PDB entry 7EVN | electron microscopy, 2.60 A resolution | chains B and C of the 5 polymer chains in the assembly

# Chain B
Name: Splicing factor 3B subunit 5
Source organism: Homo sapiens
UniProt: Q9BWJ5 (SF3B5_HUMAN); residue numbers follow UniProt; this construct covers 1-86
Amino-acid sequence (86 residues; row label = number of the first residue in the row):
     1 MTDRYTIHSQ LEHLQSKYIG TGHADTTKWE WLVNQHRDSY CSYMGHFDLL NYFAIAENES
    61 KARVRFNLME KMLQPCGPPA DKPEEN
Not modelled in the structure: 1-3, 82-86
UniProt features mapped onto this chain:
  - site (Interaction with RNA): Tyr5, Gly20
  - modified residue: Thr2 (N-acetylthreonine), Ser9 (Phosphoserine), Lys17 (N6-acetyllysine)

# Chain C
Name: Splicing factor 3B subunit 1
Source organism: Homo sapiens
UniProt: O75533 (SF3B1_HUMAN); residues 452-1304 here = UniProt positions 452-1304
Amino-acid sequence (872 residues; each row starts with the number of its first residue):
   433 MASDYKDDDD KASDEVDAGT MKSVNDQPSG NLPFLKPDDI QYFDKLLVDV DESTLSPEEQ
   493 KERKIMKLLL KIKNGTPPMR KAALRQITDK AREFGAGPLF NQILPLLMSP TLEDQERHLL
   553 VKVIDRILYK LDDLVRPYVH KILVVIEPLL IDEDYYARVE GREIISNLAK AAGLATMIST
   613 MRPDIDNMDE YVRNTTARAF AVVASALGIP SLLPFLKAVC KSKKSWQARH TGIKIVQQIA
   673 ILMGCAILPH LRSLVEIIEH GLVDEQQKVR TISALAIAAL AEAATPYGIE SFDSVLKPLW
   733 KGIRQHRGKG LAAFLKAIGY LIPLMDAEYA NYYTREVMLI LIREFQSPDE EMKKIVLKVV
   793 KQCCGTDGVE ANYIKTEILP PFFKHFWQHR MALDRRNYRQ LVDTTVELAN KVGAAEIISR
   853 IVDDLKDEAE QYRKMVMETI EKIMGNLGAA DIDHKLEEQL IDGILYAFQE QTTEDSVMLN
   913 GFGTVVNALG KRVKPYLPQI CGTVLWRLNN KSAKVRQQAA DLISRTAVVM KTCQEEKLMG
   973 HLGVVLYEYL GEEYPEVLGS ILGALKAIVN VIGMHKMTPP IKDLLPRLTP ILKNRHEKVQ
  1033 ENCIDLVGRI ADRGAEYVSA REWMRICFEL LELLKAHKKA IRRATVNTFG YIAKAIGPHD
  1093 VLATLLNNLK VQERQNRVCT TVAIAIVAET CSPFTVLPAL MNEYRVPELN VQNGVLKSLS
  1153 FLFEYIGEMG KDYIYAVTPL LEDALMDRDL VHRQTASAVV QHMSLGVYGF GCEDSLNHLL
  1213 NYVWPNVFET SPHVIQAVMG ALEGLRVAIG PCRMLQYCLQ GLFHPARKVR DVYWKIYNSI
  1273 YIGSQDALIA HYPRIYNDDK NTYIRYELDY IL
Not modelled in the structure: 433-489
Construct notes: initiating methionine (433); expression tag (434-451)
UniProt features mapped onto this chain:
  - region: Gly529 to Arg568 (Interaction with SF3B14), Gln547 to His550 (Interaction with PHF5A), Glu1156, Tyr1157 (Interaction with PHF5A)
  - site: Pro469 (Interaction with RNA), Tyr587 (Interaction with RNA), Glu592 (Interaction with PHF5A), Lys602 (Interaction with SF3B3), Cys677 (Interaction with SF3B3), Cys1035 (Interaction with RNA), Tyr1049 (Interaction with RNA), Leu1141 (Interaction with RNA), Glu1205 (Interaction with SF3B3)
  - modified residue: Ser488 (Phosphoserine), Lys554 (N6-acetyllysine), Lys562 (N6-acetyllysine)
  - mutagenesis: Lys700 (K700E: Does not affect the stability of the SF3B complex interaction with U2AF65. Does not decrease the affinity to RNA)
From the paper describing this entry:
  - disease-associated variants - D894H, E902K (citing earlier work)

# Chain B / chain C interface
Pairs across the interface (52):
  Glu12(B) - Lys1267(C)
  Gln15(B) - Asn1270(C)
  Gln15(B) - Ser1271(C)
  Gln15(B) - Ile1274(C)
  Ile19(B) - Tyr1273(C)
  Gly20(B) - Tyr1273(C)
  Thr21(B) - Asn1270(C)  hydrogen bond
  Gly22(B) - Trp1266(C)
  Gly22(B) - Asn1270(C)  hydrogen bond (backbone-side chain)
  His23(B) - Trp1266(C)  hydrogen bond (backbone-side chain)
  Ala24(B) - Arg1262(C)  hydrogen bond (backbone-side chain)
  Ala24(B) - Asp1263(C)
  Ala24(B) - Trp1266(C)
  Asp25(B) - Arg1259(C)  salt bridge
  Thr26(B) - Phe1255(C)
  Thr26(B) - Trp1266(C)
  Lys28(B) - Ile1287(C)
  Lys28(B) - Tyr1295(C)
  Trp29(B) - Asn1293(C)
  Trp29(B) - Tyr1295(C)
  Trp31(B) - Leu1251(C)  hydrophobic
  Trp31(B) - Leu1254(C)  hydrophobic
  Trp31(B) - Phe1255(C)  hydrophobic
  Trp31(B) - Tyr1269(C)  hydrogen bond
  Leu32(B) - Ile1287(C)  hydrophobic
  Leu32(B) - Tyr1295(C)  hydrophobic
  Gln35(B) - Tyr1284(C)
  His36(B) - Tyr1295(C)
  His36(B) - Ile1296(C)
  His36(B) - Arg1297(C)
  Asp38(B) - Tyr1273(C)  hydrogen bond
  Asp38(B) - Gln1277(C)
  Asp38(B) - Ile1281(C)
  Ser39(B) - Ile1281(C)
  Ser39(B) - Arg1297(C)  hydrogen bond
  Ser42(B) - Asp1278(C)
  Tyr43(B) - Leu1300(C)
  His46(B) - Asp1278(C)  salt bridge
  Tyr52(B) - Tyr1302(C)
  Tyr52(B) - Ile1303(C)
  Tyr52(B) - Leu1304(C)  hydrogen bond (side chain-backbone)
  Phe53(B) - Glu1299(C)
  Phe53(B) - Tyr1302(C)  hydrophobic
  Ile55(B) - Leu1304(C)  hydrophobic
  Ala56(B) - Tyr1302(C)  hydrophobic
  Glu57(B) - Tyr1302(C)
  Lys71(B) - Glu1299(C)  salt bridge
  Cys76(B) - Asn1293(C)
  Cys76(B) - Thr1294(C)
  Cys76(B) - Tyr1295(C)  hydrophobic
  Gly77(B) - Asn1293(C)
  Pro78(B) - Asn1293(C)
Also at the interface, not in a pair above, chain B (34 interface residues in all): Tyr5, Tyr18, Thr27, Leu68
Also at the interface, not in a pair above, chain C (29 interface residues in all): Pro510

# Summary
34 residues of chain B and 29 residues of chain C are in contact; the contacts include 8 hydrogen bonds and 3
salt bridges. Polar contacts include Asp25(B)-Arg1259(C), His46(B)-Asp1278(C) and Lys71(B)-Glu1299(C). UniProt
lists one mutagenesis site on chain C.
Chain B is Splicing factor 3B subunit 5 and chain C is Splicing factor 3B subunit 1, both from Homo sapiens;
the structure, The cryo-EM structure of the DDX42-SF3b complex, was determined by electron microscopy.
